PDB entry 2AOA | X-ray diffraction, 1.99 A resolution | chain A

[Chain A]
Name: Growth factor receptor-bound protein 2
Organism: Homo sapiens
Notes: fragment: SH2 (residues 55 - 153)
UniProtKB: P62993 (GRB2_HUMAN); numbering as in UniProt (aligned over 55-153)
Chain sequence (99 residues; numbered 55 to 153; the number before each row is that of its first residue):
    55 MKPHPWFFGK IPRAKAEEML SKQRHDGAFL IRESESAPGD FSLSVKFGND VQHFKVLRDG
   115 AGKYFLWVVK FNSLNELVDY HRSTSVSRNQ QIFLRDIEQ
Unresolved in the structure: 55-57, 151-153
UniProt features mapped onto this chain:
  - modified residue: Lys-109 (N6-acetyllysine)
  - cross-link: Lys-109 (Glycyl lysine isopeptide (Lys-Gly) (interchain with G-Cter in ubiquitin))
  - mutagenesis: Glu-89 (E89K: No effect on the interaction with SOS1), Ser-90 (S90N: No effect on the interaction with SOS1), Lys-109 (K109R: Loss of polyubiquitination), Val-123 (V123P: Strong loss of clustering of phospho-LAT at the T-cell plasma membrane)
Small-molecule neighbours:
  - S1S (2-(4-((9S,10S,14S,Z)-18-(2-amino-2-oxoethyl)-9-(carboxymethyl)-14-(naphthalen-1-ylmethyl)-8,17,20-trioxo-7,16,19-triazaspiro[5.14]icos-11-en-10-yl)phenyl)malonic acid), molecule 1: Arg-67, Arg-86, Glu-87, Ser-88, Glu-89, Ser-90, Ser-96, Gln-106, His-107, Phe-108, Lys-109, Leu-111, Leu-120
  - S1S, molecule 2: Asp-113, Ala-115, Lys-117, Arg-142
What the authors report for this chain:
  - binding site for S1S: Arg-67, Arg-86, Ser-88, Glu-89, Ser-90, Ser-96, Gln-106, His-107, Phe-108, Lys-109, Leu-111, Phe-119, Leu-120

[Overview]
Ligands of chain A: compound S1S. From UniProt: 4 mutagenesis sites. From the paper: a binding site for S1S at
Arg-67, Arg-86 and Ser-88 among others.
Chain A is Growth factor receptor-bound protein 2 (Homo sapiens); the structure, Crystal structures of a
high-affinity macrocyclic peptide mimetic in complex with the Grb2 SH2 domain, was determined by X-ray
diffraction together with 2AOB from the same study.
